Entry 4BEZ (X-ray diffraction, 3.30 A resolution); this record covers chain A.

# Chain A
Name: Rhodopsin
Source organism: Bos taurus
Reference sequence: P02699 (OPSD_BOVIN); residues 1-348 here = UniProt positions 1-348
Sequence (349 residues; row label = number of the first residue in the row; numbering starts at 0):
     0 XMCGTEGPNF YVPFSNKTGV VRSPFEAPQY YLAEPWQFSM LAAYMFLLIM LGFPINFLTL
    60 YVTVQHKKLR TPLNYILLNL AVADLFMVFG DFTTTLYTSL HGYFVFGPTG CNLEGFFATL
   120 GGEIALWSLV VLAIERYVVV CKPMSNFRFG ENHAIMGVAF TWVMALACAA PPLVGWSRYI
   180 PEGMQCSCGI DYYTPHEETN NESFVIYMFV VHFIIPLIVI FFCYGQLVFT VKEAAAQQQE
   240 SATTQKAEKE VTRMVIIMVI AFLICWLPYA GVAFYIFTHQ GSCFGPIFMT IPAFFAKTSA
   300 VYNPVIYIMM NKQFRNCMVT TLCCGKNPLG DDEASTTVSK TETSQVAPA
Unresolved in the structure: 327-348
Disulfide bonds: Cys2-Cys282, Cys110-Cys187
Covalent attachments: N-acetylglucosamine (NAG) linked to Asn15; palmitic acid (PLM) linked to Cys323
Modified positions: ACE (acetyl group) at position 0
Construct notes: expression tag (0); engineered mutation Cys2 (Asn in P02699), Asp90 (Gly in P02699), Cys282 (Asp in P02699)
UniProt features mapped onto this chain:
  - region: Asp330 to Ala348 (Interaction with SAG)
  - motif: Glu134 to Tyr136 ('Ionic lock' involved in activated form stabilization)
  - binding site (Zn(2+)): Glu201, Gln279
  - site: Glu113 (Plays an important role in the conformation switch to the active conformation)
  - modified residue: Met1 (N-acetylmethionine), Lys296 (N6-(retinylidene)lysine), Ser334 (Phosphoserine), Thr335 (Phosphothreonine), Thr336 (Phosphothreonine), Ser338 (Phosphoserine), Thr340 (Phosphothreonine), Thr342 (Phosphothreonine), Ser343 (Phosphoserine)
  - lipidation (S-palmitoyl cysteine): Cys322, Cys323
  - glycosylation: Asn15 (N-linked (GlcNAc...) asparagine)
  - mutagenesis: Asn15 (N15D: Normal light absorption; when associated with C-2 and C-282), Thr94 (T94I: Stabilizes the activated conformation and hinders hydrolysis of the covalent bond that retains all-trans-retinol), Glu113 (E113Q: Causes shift to the activated conformation), Met257 (M257Y: Causes shift to the activated conformation)
Reported in the primary citation:
  - contacts within the chain: Asp90-Lys296 (salt bridge), Asp90-Glu113
  - disease-associated variants - G90D, T94I, A292E, A295V: increased signaling (citing earlier work)
  - mutagenesis - G90D (Tm change 8 degC): increased stability
  - mutagenesis - G90D: decreased binding to arrestin-1
  - mutagenesis - G90D (80-fold): decreased binding to 11-cis-retinal (citing earlier work)
  - mutagenesis - M257Y: unchanged binding to arrestin-1

# Overview
Covalently linked palmitic acid: at Cys323. Covalently linked N-acetylglucosamine: at Asn15. UniProt lists
Zn2+-binding residues Glu201 and Gln279 and 4 mutagenesis sites. The paper reports that G90D, T94I and A292E,
among others, increase signaling; contacts within the chain involving Asp90, Lys296 and Glu113; 5
substitutions were tested in all.
Chain A is Rhodopsin (Bos taurus); the structure, Night blindness causing G90D rhodopsin in the active
conformation, was determined by X-ray diffraction (same publication as 4BEY).
